1C7Y - chains G and A of the 9 polymer chains in the assembly; structure by X-ray diffraction, 3.10 A resolution.

# Chain G
Molecule: 12-nt DNA strand
Sequence (12 nucleotides; numbered 501 to 512; the number before each row is that of its first residue):
   501 GACACACATT CG

# Chain A
Protein: Holliday junction DNA helicase ruva
From: Escherichia coli
UniProt: P0A809 (RUVA_ECOLI); residues 1-203 here = UniProt positions 1-203
Sequence (203 residues; each row starts with the number of its first residue):
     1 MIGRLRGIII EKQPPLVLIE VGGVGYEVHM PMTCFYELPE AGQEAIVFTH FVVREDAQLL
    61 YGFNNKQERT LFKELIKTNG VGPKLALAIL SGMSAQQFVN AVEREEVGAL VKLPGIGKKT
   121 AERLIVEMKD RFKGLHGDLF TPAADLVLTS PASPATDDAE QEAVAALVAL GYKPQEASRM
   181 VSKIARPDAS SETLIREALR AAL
Disordered / not traced: 151-154
Swiss-Prot annotation at these positions:
  - region: Ala-143 to Ala-155 (Flexible linker)
  - motif: Glu-55, Asp-56 (Acidic pin)
  - binding site (DNA): Thr-78 to Leu-85, Pro-114 to Gly-117, Lys-119, Thr-120, Arg-123
  - mutagenesis: Val-28 (V28G: Defective replication fork reversal (RFR), UV light resistant, resistant to mitomycin C (MMC)), Tyr-36 (Y36A: Partially complements deletion, tetramerizes, binds RuvB, branch migration by RuvA-RuvB is normal), Glu-55 to Asp-56 (Reduced binding of Holliday junction (HJ) DNA, binds dsDNA, decreases HJ resolution with RuvAB, inhibits chi resolution with RuvABC, nearly 10000-fold decrease in UV resistance), Glu-55 (E55D: Does not bind dsDNA, slightly increases HJ resolution with RuvAB, 20% decreased chi resolution with RuvABC, no effect in vivo ...), Asp-56 (D56K: Binds dsDNA, increases HJ resolution with RuvAB, no chi resolution with RuvABC; D56N: Reduced binding of HJ DNA, binds dsDNA, increases HJ resolution with RuvAB), Ile-89 (I89N: Defective RFR, UV light resistant, sensitive to MMC), Leu-110 (L110A: Does not complement deletion, tetramerizes, binds RuvB, does not bind DNA, no migration by RuvA-RuvB), Pro-114 (P114S: Defective RFR, UV light resistant, resistant to MMC, may interact poorly with RuvB), Lys-119 to Glu-127 (In RuvA2KaP; tetramerizes, weakly octamerizes, binds RuvB, binds HJ DNA, makes weak complex II on HJ, 50% stimulation of RuvB ATPase, poor branch migration, does not inhibit RuvC, no defect in HJ ...), Thr-120 (T120N: Suppresses the RuvB 'P220S' mutation, restores wild-type phenotype), Glu-122 to Asp-130 (In RuvA3m; does not make complex II with HJ, tetramerizes, binds HJ DNA, binds RuvB and stimulates its helicase activity, has decreased branch migration activity, alters RuvA-RuvC interaction, does ...), Val-164 (V164I: Defective RFR, UV light resistant, resistant to MMC, may interact poorly with RuvB), 4 further mutagenesis entries in UniProt
From the paper describing this entry:
  - binding site for the 13-nt DNA strand: Gly-80, Lys-84, Val-107
  - binding site for the 13-nt DNA strand: Gly-82
  - binding site for the 12-nt DNA strand: Gly-115, Arg-123
  - binding site for the 12-nt DNA strand: Gly-117
  - binding site for the 12-nt DNA strand (chain G): Lys-119
  - binding site for the 13-nt DNA strand: Arg-54 (proposed by the authors, not directly observed)
  - binding site for the 13-nt DNA strand: Glu-55 (proposed by the authors, not directly observed)
  - binding site for the 13-nt DNA strand: Asp-56 (proposed by the authors, not directly observed)
  - binding site for the 13-nt DNA strand: Val-111
  - binding site for the 13-nt DNA strand: Lys-118
  - conformationally variable residues (order/disorder transition): Thr-141 to Asp-157

# Chain G / chain A interface
Pairs across the interface - 12 pairs, chain G then chain A:
  DA504(G) / Arg-123(A)  phosphate contact
  DC505(G) / Lys-119(A)  salt bridge to the phosphate
  DC505(G) / Thr-120(A)  phosphate contact
  DC505(G) / Arg-123(A)  salt bridge to the phosphate
  DA506(G) / Gly-115(A)  sugar contact
  DA506(G) / Ile-116(A)  phosphate contact
  DA506(G) / Gly-117(A)  hydrogen bond to the phosphate
  DA506(G) / Lys-119(A)  phosphate contact
  DA506(G) / Thr-120(A)  hydrogen bond to the phosphate
  DC507(G) / Pro-114(A)  phosphate contact
  DC507(G) / Gly-115(A)  hydrogen bond to the phosphate
  DC507(G) / Gly-117(A)  phosphate contact
Other interface residues (no listed pair), chain A (8 interface residues in all): Leu-113

# Summary
4 residues of chain G and 8 residues of chain A are in contact, with 3 hydrogen bonds and 2 salt bridges.
Polar pairs include DA506(G)/Gly-117(A), DA506(G)/Thr-120(A) and DC507(G)/Gly-115(A). From the paper: a
binding site for the 13-nt DNA strand at Gly-80(A), Lys-84(A) and Val-107(A) among others; a binding site for
the 12-nt DNA strand at Gly-115(A), Arg-123(A) and Gly-117(A).
Here chain G is a 12-nt DNA strand and chain A is Holliday junction DNA helicase ruva (Escherichia coli).
Entry 1C7Y (E.coli ruva-holliday junction complex) was determined by X-ray diffraction.
